PDB entry 6GWS | X-ray diffraction, 2.90 A resolution | chains A and B of the 6 polymer chains in the assembly

Chain A (and B):
Protein: Proliferating cell nuclear antigen
Source organism: Homo sapiens
Notes: chain B of this document is another copy of the same molecule, construct and numbering; everything in this record applies to it too
Reference sequence: P12004 (PCNA_HUMAN); residue numbers follow UniProt; this construct covers 1-261
Amino-acid sequence (264 residues; numbered -2 to 261; the number before each row is that of its first residue; numbers below 1 keep their minus sign (Gly-2 is residue -2)):
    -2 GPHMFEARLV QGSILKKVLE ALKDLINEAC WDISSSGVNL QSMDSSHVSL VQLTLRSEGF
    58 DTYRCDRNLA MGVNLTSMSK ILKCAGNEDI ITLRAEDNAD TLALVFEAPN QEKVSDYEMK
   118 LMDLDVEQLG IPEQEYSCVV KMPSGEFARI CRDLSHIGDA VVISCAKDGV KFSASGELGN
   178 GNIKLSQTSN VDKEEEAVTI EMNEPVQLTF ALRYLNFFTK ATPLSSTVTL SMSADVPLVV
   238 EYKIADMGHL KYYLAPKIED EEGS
Not modelled in the structure: -2 to 0, 256-261
Sequence notes: expression tag (-2 to 0)
Curated features (UniProtKB/Swiss-Prot):
  - DNA-binding region: Arg61 to Lys80
  - modified residue: Lys14 (N6-acetyllysine), Lys77 (N6-acetyllysine), Lys80 (N6-acetyllysine), Tyr211 (Phosphotyrosine), Lys248 (N6-acetyllysine)
  - cross-link (Glycyl lysine isopeptide (Lys-Gly)): Lys164 (interchain with G-Cter in SUMO2), Lys254 (interchain with G-Cter in SUMO2)
  - natural variant: Ser228 (S228I: In ATLD2)
  - mutagenesis: Lys13 (K13R: Inhibits acetylation, recruitment to DNA damage sites, inducible ubiquitination and protein degradation, DNA replication and repair synthesis efficiencies, but homotrimer formation, nuclear ...), Lys14 (K14R: Inhibits acetylation, recruitment to DNA damage sites, inducible ubiquitination and protein degradation, DNA replication and repair synthesis efficiencies, but homotrimer formation, nuclear ...), Lys20 (K20R: Inhibits acetylation, recruitment to DNA damage sites, inducible ubiquitination and protein degradation, DNA replication and repair synthesis efficiencies, but homotrimer formation, nuclear ...), Met40 (M40A: Complete loss of interaction with UHRF2), Ser43 to Val45 (No effect on POLD3-binding. Impairs binding to ALKBH2), Lys77 (K77A: Inhibits recruitment to DNA damage sites, but nuclear localization is similar as the wild-type; in association with A-80 ...), Lys80 (K80A: Inhibits recruitment to DNA damage sites, but nuclear localization is similar as the wild-type; in association with A-77 ...), Gln125 to Ile128 (Strong decrease in POLD3-binding. Impairs binding to ALKBH2), Ile128 (I128A: Complete loss of interaction with UHRF2), Lys164 (K164R: Abolishes ubiquitination. No effect on interaction with SHPRH), Val188 to Lys190 (No effect on POLD3-binding. No effect on ALKBH2-binding), Tyr211 (Y211F: Alters chromatin-associated PCNA stability and its function in DNA replication and repair), 3 further mutagenesis entries in UniProt

Interface between chain A and chain B:
Contacting residue pairs - 34 pairs, chain A then chain B:
  Ser74(A) with Leu175(B)
  Lys77(A) with His153(B)
  Lys80(A) with Arg146(B), hydrogen bond (backbone-side chain); Asp150(B)
  Cys81(A) with Arg146(B); Asp150(B)
  Ala82(A) with Arg146(B)
  Glu109(A) with Lys181(B); Leu182(B); Ser183(B), hydrogen bond (backbone-backbone); Thr185(B)
  Lys110(A) with Glu143(B), salt bridge; Ile180(B); Lys181(B); Leu182(B)
  Val111(A) with Asn179(B); Ile180(B); Lys181(B), hydrogen bond (backbone-backbone)
  Ser112(A) with Asn179(B); Ile180(B)
  Asp113(A) with Gly178(B); Asn179(B), hydrogen bond (backbone-backbone); Lys181(B), salt bridge
  Tyr114(A) with Leu151(B), hydrophobic; Ile154(B), hydrophobic; Asn177(B); Gly178(B); Ile180(B)
  Glu115(A) with Leu175(B); Gly176(B); Asn177(B), hydrogen bond (backbone-backbone)
  Met116(A) with Leu175(B)
  Lys117(A) with Glu174(B); Leu175(B), hydrogen bond (backbone-backbone)
Also at the interface, not in a pair above, chain A (16 interface residues in all): Ile78, Gly83
Also at the interface, not in a pair above, chain B (19 interface residues in all): Ile147, Gly173

Summary:
The interface between chain A and chain B involves 16 residues on one side and 19 on the other; the contacts
include 6 hydrogen bonds and 2 salt bridges. Polar pairs include Lys110(A)-Glu143(B), Asp113(A)-Lys181(B) and
Lys80(A)-Arg146(B). From UniProt: 23 mutagenesis sites on chain A.
Chain A and chain B are both Proliferating cell nuclear antigen (Homo sapiens); the structure, Crystal
structure of human PCNA in complex with three p15 peptides, was determined by X-ray diffraction together with
6EHT from the same study.
